9CZ0 - chains A and B of the 12 polymer chains in the assembly; structure by electron microscopy, 1.86 A resolution.

Chain A (and B):
Protein: DNA protection during starvation protein
Organism: Pyrococcus furiosus
Notes: EC 1.16.-.-; chain B of this document is another copy of the same molecule, construct and numbering; everything in this record applies to it too
UniProtKB: Q8U1L3 (DPS_PYRFU); residues 1-185 here = UniProt positions 1-185
Chain sequence (185 residues; numbered 1 to 185; the number before each row is that of its first residue):
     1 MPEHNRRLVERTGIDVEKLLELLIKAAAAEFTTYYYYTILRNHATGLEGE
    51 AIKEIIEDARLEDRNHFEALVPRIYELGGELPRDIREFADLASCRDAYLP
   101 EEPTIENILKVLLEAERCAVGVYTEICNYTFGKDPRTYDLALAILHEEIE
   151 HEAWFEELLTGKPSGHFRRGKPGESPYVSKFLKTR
Unresolved in the structure: 1-13, 184-185
Bound ions: Fe ion site 1: E30, D63, H66, E148; Fe ion site 2: D63, E116, E148, H151
Swiss-Prot annotation at these positions:
  - binding site (Fe cation): E30, H66, E116, E148, H151
Reported in the primary citation:
  - contacts within the chain: E147-V178 (backbone contact), D139-K180 (salt bridge), L140-F181 (hydrophobic contact)

How chain A and chain B interact:
Pairs across the interface (21; chain A residue first):
  I52(A) with L47(B), hydrophobic
  I55(A) with E50(B)
  I105(A) with L47(B), hydrophobic
  W154(A) with E50(B)
  E157(A) with N42(B); T45(B); G46(B); E50(B); K53(B), salt bridge
  L158(A) with G46(B); E50(B)
  G161(A) with T45(B), hydrogen bond (backbone-side chain)
  P163(A) with N42(B); H43(B); T45(B)
  G165(A) with N42(B)
  H166(A) with K53(B)
  F167(A) with R41(B); K53(B); E57(B)
  R168(A) with E50(B), salt bridge
Also at the interface, not in a pair above, chain A (16 interface residues in all): E48, A51, L109, K162
Also at the interface, not in a pair above, chain B (10 interface residues in all): E54

In short:
The interface between chain A and chain B involves 16 residues on one side and 10 on the other; the contacts
include 1 hydrogen bond and 2 salt bridges. Among the polar pairs are E157(A)-K53(B), R168(A)-E50(B) and
G161(A)-T45(B). From the paper: contacts within the chain involving E147(A), V178(A) and K180(A) among others.
Chain A and chain B are both DNA protection during starvation protein (Pyrococcus furiosus); the structure,
Structure of thioferritin from Pyrococcus furiosis, was determined by electron microscopy (same publication as
9E8S, 9CZ8 and 9CZ9).
